8PBW - chain B; structure by X-ray diffraction, 2.40 A resolution.

[Chain B]
Molecule: HPt domain-containing protein
From: Thermochaetoides thermophila
UniProt: G0S1I2 (G0S1I2_CHATD); residue numbers follow UniProt; this construct covers 9-174
Chain sequence (169 residues; each row starts with the number of its first residue):
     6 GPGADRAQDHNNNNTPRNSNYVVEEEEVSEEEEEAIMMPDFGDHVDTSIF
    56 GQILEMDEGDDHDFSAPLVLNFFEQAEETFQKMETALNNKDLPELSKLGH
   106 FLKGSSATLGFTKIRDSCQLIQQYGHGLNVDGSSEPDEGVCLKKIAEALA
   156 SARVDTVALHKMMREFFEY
Disordered / not traced: 6-42, 64
Differences from the reference sequence: expression tag (6-8)
What the authors report for this chain:
  - post-translational modification sites: His105
  - mutagenesis - H105E: abolished catalytic activity on REC-1 domains
  - mutagenesis - E82A/R158A (Tm 54 degC), R158A (Tm 54 degC): decreased stability
  - mutagenesis - E82A, E89A, R169A: unchanged stability
  - catalytic residues: His105
  - mutagenesis - H105E: abolished catalytic activity on hHK6691-end

[In short]
The paper reports the catalytic residue His105; E82A/R158A and R158A reduce stability; 6 substitutions were
tested in all.
Chain B is HPt domain-containing protein (Thermochaetoides thermophila); the structure, Histidine-containing
phosphotransfer protein from Chaetomium thermophilum, was determined by X-ray diffraction (same publication as
8PDC, 8PHN, 8PHX, 8RQG and 8RQJ).
